PDB entry 8UEJ | electron microscopy, 2.70 A resolution | chains CE and DG of the 179 polymer chains in the assembly

# Chain CE (and DG)
Molecule: Coat protein
From: Caulobacter phage phiCb5
Notes: chain DG of this document is another copy of the same molecule, construct and numbering; everything in this record applies to it too
UniProtKB: D7RIC2 (D7RIC2_9VIRU); residues 1-122 here correspond to UniProt positions 2-123 (UniProt number = residue number + 1)
Sequence (122 residues; each row starts with the number of its first residue):
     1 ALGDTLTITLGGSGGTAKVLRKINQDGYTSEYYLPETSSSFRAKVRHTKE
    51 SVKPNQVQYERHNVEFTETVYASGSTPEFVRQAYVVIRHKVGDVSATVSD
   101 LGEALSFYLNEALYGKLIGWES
Ion coordination: Ca2+ site 1: Gln-25, Asp-26 (shared with 2 residues of chain CC; 1 residue of chain CD); Ca2+ site 2: Glu-103 (shared with 1 residue of chain DI); Ca2+ site 3 near Glu-111 (its only coordinating residue here)

# Interface between chain CE and chain DG
Residue-residue contacts (4; chain CE residue first):
  Trp-120(CE) with Ile-23(DG)
  Glu-121(CE) with Arg-21(DG), salt bridge; Lys-22(DG); Ile-23(DG)
Also at the interface, not in a pair above, chain CE (5 interface residues in all): Ile-118, Gly-119, Ser-122
Also at the interface, not in a pair above, chain DG (5 interface residues in all): Tyr-33, Pro-35

# Overview
The chain CE/chain DG interface involves 5 residues from each chain; the contacts include 1 salt bridge. The
salt-bridged pair is Glu-121(CE)/Arg-21(DG). Gln-25(CE) and Asp-26(CE) coordinate Ca2+ site 1.
Chain CE and chain DG are both Coat protein (Caulobacter phage phiCb5); the structure, ssRNA phage PhiCb5
virion, was determined by electron microscopy, deposited together with 8U2B and 8UCR.
